6D66 - chains A and B; structure by X-ray diffraction, 2.23 A resolution.

== Chain A ==
Protein: Maltose-binding periplasmic protein, Dual specificity protein phosphatase 1
Organism: Escherichia coli (strain K12)
Notes: EC 3.1.3.16, 3.1.3.48
UniProt: chimeric construct of P0AEX9, P28562: residues 2-366 from P0AEX9 (MALE_ECOLI) positions 27-391 (UniProt number = residue number + 25); residues 372-514 from P28562 positions 172-314 (UniProt number = residue number - 200)
Sequence (520 residues; numbered 1 to 520; the number before each row is that of its first residue):
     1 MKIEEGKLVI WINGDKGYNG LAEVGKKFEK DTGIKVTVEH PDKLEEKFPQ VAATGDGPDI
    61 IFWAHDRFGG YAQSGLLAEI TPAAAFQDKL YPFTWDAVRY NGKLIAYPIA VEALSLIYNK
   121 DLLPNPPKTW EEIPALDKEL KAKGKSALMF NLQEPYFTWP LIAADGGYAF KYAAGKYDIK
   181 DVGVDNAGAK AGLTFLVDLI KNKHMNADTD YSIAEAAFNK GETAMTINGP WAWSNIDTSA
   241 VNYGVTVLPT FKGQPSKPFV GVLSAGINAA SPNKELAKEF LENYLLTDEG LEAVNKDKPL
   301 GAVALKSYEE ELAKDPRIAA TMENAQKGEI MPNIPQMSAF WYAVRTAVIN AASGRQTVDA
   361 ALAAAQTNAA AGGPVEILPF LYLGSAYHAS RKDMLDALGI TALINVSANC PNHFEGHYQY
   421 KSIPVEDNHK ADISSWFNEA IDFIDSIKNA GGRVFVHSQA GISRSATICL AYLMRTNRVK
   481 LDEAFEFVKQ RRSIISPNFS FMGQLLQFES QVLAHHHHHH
Unresolved in the structure: 1-2, 520
Construct notes: initiating methionine (1); engineered mutation A83 (Asp108 in P0AEX9), A84 (Lys109 in P0AEX9), A173 (Glu198 in P0AEX9), A174 (Asn199 in P0AEX9), A240 (Lys265 in P0AEX9), A360 (Glu385 in P0AEX9), A363 (Lys388 in P0AEX9), A364 (Asp389 in P0AEX9), S458 (Cys258 in P28562); linker (367-371); expression tag (515-520)
Residues lining bound ligands:
  - glycine (GLY), molecule 1: F93, A325, Q326, G328, I330
  - glycine (GLY), molecule 2: S435, W436, E439
  - glycine (GLY), molecule 3: L481, D482, F485, M502

== Chain B ==
Protein: Designed AR protein mbp3_16
Organism: synthetic construct
Sequence (136 residues; each row starts with the number of its first residue):
     1 MRGSHHHHHH GSDLGKKLLE AAHAGQDDEV RILMANGADV NAMDNFGVTP LHLAAYWGHF
    61 EIVEVLLKYG ADVNASDATG DTPLHLAAKW GYLGIVEVLL KYGADVNAQD KFGKTAFDIS
   121 IDNGNEDLAE ILQKLN
Unresolved in the structure: 1-11
Residues lining bound ligands: D-alanine (DAL): R31, V65, Y69

== Interface between chain A and chain B ==
Residue-residue contacts - 30 pairs, chain A then chain B:
  P134(A) - Y56(B)
  P134(A) - K89(B)
  P134(A) - W90(B)
  A135(A) - W90(B)
  D137(A) - W57(B)
  K138(A) - Y56(B)  hydrogen bond (side chain-backbone)
  K138(A) - W57(B)
  K138(A) - W90(B)
  K138(A) - Y92(B)  hydrogen bond
  T194(A) - K111(B)
  V197(A) - F46(B)  hydrophobic
  D198(A) - T79(B)
  D198(A) - K111(B)  salt bridge
  K201(A) - F46(B)
  K201(A) - V48(B)
  K201(A) - D77(B)  salt bridge
  K201(A) - T79(B)
  K201(A) - D81(B)  salt bridge
  N202(A) - Y56(B)
  N202(A) - W57(B)  hydrogen bond (backbone-side chain)
  K203(A) - H23(B)
  K203(A) - L53(B)
  H204(A) - Y56(B)  hydrogen bond
  H204(A) - W57(B)
  A351(A) - F46(B)
  A352(A) - F46(B)
  S353(A) - N45(B)  hydrogen bond (backbone-side chain)
  S353(A) - F46(B)
  G354(A) - N45(B)
  G354(A) - F46(B)
Also at the interface, not in a pair above, chain A (17 interface residues in all): K141, I200
Also at the interface, not in a pair above, chain B (16 interface residues in all): D44, L86

== Summary ==
17 residues of chain A face 16 of chain B across their interface, with 5 hydrogen bonds and 3 salt bridges.
Polar contacts include D198(A)-K111(B), K201(A)-D77(B) and K201(A)-D81(B). Ligands of chain A: 3 copies of
glycine. Chain B binds D-alanine.
Chain A is Maltose-binding periplasmic protein, Dual specificity protein phosphatase 1 (Escherichia coli
(strain K12)) and chain B is Designed AR protein mbp3_16 (synthetic construct); the structure, Crystal
structure of the human dual specificity 1 catalytic domain (C258S) as a maltose binding protein ..., was
determined by X-ray diffraction, deposited together with 6D65 and 6D67.
